Entry 1N4M (X-ray diffraction, 2.20 A resolution); this record covers chains A and C.

== Chain A ==
Molecule: Retinoblastoma Pocket
Organism: Homo sapiens
Sequence (345 residues; row label = number of the first residue in the row; note: 61 numbers in that range are skipped by the numbering (no residue carries them; nothing is unmodelled there)):
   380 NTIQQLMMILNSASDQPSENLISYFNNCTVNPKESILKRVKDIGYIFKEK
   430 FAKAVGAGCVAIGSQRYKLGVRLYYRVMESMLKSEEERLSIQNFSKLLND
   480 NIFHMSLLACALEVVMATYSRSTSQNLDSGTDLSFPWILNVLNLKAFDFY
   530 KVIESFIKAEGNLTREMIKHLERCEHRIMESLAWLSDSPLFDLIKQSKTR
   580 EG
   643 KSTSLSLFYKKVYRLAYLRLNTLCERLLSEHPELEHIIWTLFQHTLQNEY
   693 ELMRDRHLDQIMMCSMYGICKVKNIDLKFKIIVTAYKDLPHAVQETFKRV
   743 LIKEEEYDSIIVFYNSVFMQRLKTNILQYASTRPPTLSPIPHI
Reported in the primary citation:
  - contacts within the chain: E554-K653 (hydrogen bond), E559-R661 (salt bridge), A562-S567 (hydrogen bond)
  - post-translational modification sites: S567 (citing earlier work)
  - conformationally variable residues (loop rearrangement): S773 to P776

== Chain C ==
Molecule: Transcription factor E2F2
Reference sequence: Q14209 (E2F2_HUMAN); residue numbers follow UniProt; this construct covers 410-427
Sequence (18 residues; each row starts with the number of its first residue):
   410 DDYLWGLEAGEGISDLFD
Reported in the primary citation:
  - contacts within the chain: Y412-W414, L416-L425 (hydrophobic contact), L416-G421 (hydrophobic contact), E417-E420 (hydrogen bond)
  - mutagenesis - E420A (Kd 0.32 uM), G421S (Kd 10.3 uM): decreased binding to Retinoblastoma Pocket (chain A)
  - specificity-determining residues: L413, E417, I422, S423 (proposed by the authors, not directly observed)

== Interface between chain A and chain C ==
Pairs across the interface (49; chain A residue first):
  E464(A) with G421(C); I422(C), hydrogen bond (side chain-backbone); S423(C), hydrogen bond (side chain-backbone)
  R467(A) with G419(C), hydrogen bond (side chain-backbone); E420(C), hydrogen bond (side chain-backbone); G421(C); D424(C), salt bridge
  K475(A) with D427(C)
  L476(A) with S423(C); D427(C)
  D479(A) with F426(C); D427(C), hydrogen bond (side chain-backbone)
  I481(A) with F426(C)
  F482(A) with I422(C), hydrophobic; F426(C), hydrophobic
  D527(A) with F426(C)
  K530(A) with I422(C); L425(C), hydrogen bond (side chain-backbone); F426(C)
  V531(A) with I422(C), hydrophobic
  I532(A) with Y412(C)
  E533(A) with Y412(C); L413(C); W414(C); G415(C), hydrogen bond (side chain-backbone); L416(C), hydrogen bond (side chain-backbone)
  S534(A) with L416(C); I422(C)
  I536(A) with W414(C), hydrophobic
  K537(A) with W414(C); L416(C)
  K548(A) with D410(C), salt bridge; D411(C), salt bridge
  E551(A) with D410(C); Y412(C)
  E554(A) with Y412(C), hydrogen bond
  H555(A) with D411(C), salt bridge
  T645(A) with D424(C)
  L649(A) with G415(C); L416(C)
  K652(A) with L413(C); G415(C), hydrogen bond (side chain-backbone); E417(C), salt bridge
  K653(A) with Y412(C), hydrogen bond; L413(C), hydrogen bond (side chain-backbone)
  R656(A) with L413(C)
  L660(A) with D411(C)
  H784(A) with L413(C)
  I785(A) with L413(C)
Other interface residues (no listed pair), chain A (31 interface residues in all): M460, F473, S485, S646
The authors on this interface:
  - pairs named by the authors: E464(A)-S423(C) (hydrogen bond), R467(A)-D424(C) (salt bridge), K530(A)-L425(C) (hydrogen bond), E533(A)-Y412(C), I536(A)-Y412(C), K548(A)-D410(C), E551(A)-Y412(C), E554(A)-Y412(C), H555(A)-D411(C) (hydrogen bond), K652(A)-L413(C) (hydrophobic contact), K653(A)-Y412(C), K653(A)-L413(C) (hydrophobic contact), R656(A)-L413(C) (hydrophobic contact), I785(A)-L413(C) (hydrophobic contact)
  - interface residues, chain A: M460(A), K475(A), L476(A), I481(A), F482(A), K530(A), V531(A), E533(A), S534(A), S646(A), L649(A), K652(A)
  - interface residues, chain C: D410(C), Y412(C), L413(C), W414(C), G415(C), L416(C), I422(C), L425(C), F426(C)

== Summary ==
Chain A and chain C form an interface of 31 and 17 residues respectively, with 12 hydrogen bonds and 5 salt
bridges. Polar contacts include R467(A)-D424(C), K548(A)-D410(C) and K548(A)-D411(C). The authors report
hydrogen bonds between E464(A) and S423(C), K530(A) and L425(C) and H555(A) and D411(C); a salt bridge between
R467(A) and D424(C); contacts between E533(A) and Y412(C), I536(A) and Y412(C) and K548(A) and D410(C) among
others. The paper reports that E420A and G421S of chain C reduce binding to Retinoblastoma Pocket (chain A);
interface residues M460(A), K475(A) and D410(C) among others.
Chain A is Retinoblastoma Pocket (Homo sapiens) and chain C is Transcription factor E2F2; the structure,
Structure of Rb tumor suppressor bound to the transactivation domain of E2F-2, was determined by X-ray
diffraction.
